PDB entry 9IVP | electron microscopy, 3.00 A resolution | chains K and M of the 48 polymer chains in the assembly

== Chain K (and M) ==
Molecule: DARPin, Ferritin heavy chain, N-terminally processed
Organism: synthetic construct
Notes: chain M of this document is another copy of the same molecule, construct and numbering; everything in this record applies to it too
Reference sequence: P02794 (FRIH_HUMAN); residues 193-350 here correspond to UniProt positions 20-177 (UniProt number = residue number - 173)
Chain sequence (370 residues; each row starts with the number of its first residue):
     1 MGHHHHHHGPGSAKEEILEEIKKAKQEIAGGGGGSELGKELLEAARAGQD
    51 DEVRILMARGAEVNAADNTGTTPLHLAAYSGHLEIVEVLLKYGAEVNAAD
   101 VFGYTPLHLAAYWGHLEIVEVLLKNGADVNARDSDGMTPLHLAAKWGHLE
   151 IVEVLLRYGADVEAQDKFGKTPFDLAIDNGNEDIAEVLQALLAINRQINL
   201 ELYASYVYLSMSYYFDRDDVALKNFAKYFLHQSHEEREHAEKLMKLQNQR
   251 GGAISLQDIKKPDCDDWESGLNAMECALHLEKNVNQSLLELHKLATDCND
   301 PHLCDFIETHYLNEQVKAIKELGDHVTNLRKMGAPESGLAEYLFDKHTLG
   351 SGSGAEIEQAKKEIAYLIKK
Unresolved in the structure: 1-34, 351-370
Differences from the reference sequence: conflict Ala253 (Arg80 in P02794), Ser255 (Phe82 in P02794), Cys298 (Lys125 in P02794); expression tag (351-370)
UniProt features mapped onto this chain:
  - binding site (Fe cation): Glu201, Glu236, His239, Glu281, Gln315
  - site: Arg196 (Essential for association with cargo receptor NCOA4)

== How chain K and chain M interact ==
Residue-residue contacts (21; chain K residue first):
  Lys320(K) with Asp216(M), hydrogen bond (side chain-backbone)
  Gly323(K) with Asp218(M)
  Asp324(K) with Ala221(M); Lys223(M), salt bridge
  Thr327(K) with Asp218(M), hydrogen bond (side chain-backbone); Asp219(M); Ala221(M)
  Asn328(K) with Ala221(M), hydrogen bond (side chain-backbone)
  Lys331(K) with Asp219(M), hydrogen bond (side chain-backbone); Val220(M); Gly338(M)
  Met332(K) with Leu339(M), hydrophobic; Tyr342(M), hydrophobic
  Leu343(K) with Tyr342(M)
  Phe344(K) with Tyr342(M)
  His347(K) with Tyr342(M); Leu343(M); Lys346(M); His347(M)
  Thr348(K) with Tyr342(M), hydrogen bond; Lys346(M), hydrogen bond
Other interface residues (no listed pair), chain K (12 interface residues in all): Leu339
Other interface residues (no listed pair), chain M (14 interface residues in all): Arg217, Leu222

== In short ==
12 residues of chain K and 14 residues of chain M are in contact; the contacts include 6 hydrogen bonds and 1
salt bridge. Among the polar pairs are Asp324(K)-Lys223(M), Lys320(K)-Asp216(M) and Thr327(K)-Asp218(M). From
UniProt: 5 Fe cation-binding residues on chain K.
Chain K and chain M are both DARPin, Ferritin heavy chain, N-terminally processed (synthetic construct); the
structure, 24-mer DARPin-apoferritin scaffold in complex with the maltose binding protein, was determined by
electron microscopy together with 9IRV and 9J48 from the same study.
